Entry 4W9K (X-ray diffraction, 2.10 A resolution); this record covers chains B and C of the 3 polymer chains in the assembly.

Chain B:
Name: Transcription elongation factor B polypeptide 1
Organism: Homo sapiens
UniProt: Q15369 (ELOC_HUMAN); residues 17-112 here = UniProt positions 17-112
Chain sequence (97 residues; each row starts with the number of its first residue):
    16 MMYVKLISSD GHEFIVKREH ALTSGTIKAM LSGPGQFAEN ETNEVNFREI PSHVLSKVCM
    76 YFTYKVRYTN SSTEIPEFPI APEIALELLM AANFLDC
Not modelled in the structure: 16, 48-57
Sequence notes: initiating methionine (16)

Chain C:
Name: Von Hippel-Lindau disease tumor suppressor
Organism: Homo sapiens
UniProt: P40337 (VHL_HUMAN); numbering as in UniProt (aligned over 54-213)
Chain sequence (162 residues; row label = number of the first residue in the row):
    52 GSMEAGRPRP VLRSVNSREP SQVIFCNRSP RVVLPVWLNF DGEPQPYPTL PPGTGRRIHS
   112 YRGHLWLFRD AGTHDGLLVN QTELFVPSLN VDGQPIFANI TLPVYTLKER CLQVVRSLVK
   172 PENYRRLDIV RSLYEDLEDH PNVQKDLERL TQERIAHQRM GD
Not modelled in the structure: 52-61, 203-213
Sequence notes: expression tag (52-53)
Modified residues: Cys-77 (S-(dimethylarsenic)cysteine; CAS)
Small-molecule neighbours: 3JO (N-acetyl-L-phenylalanyl-3-methyl-L-valyl-(4R)-4-hydroxy-N-[4-(4-methyl-1,3-thiazol-5-yl)benzyl]-L-prolinamide): Asn-67, Arg-69, Phe-76, Pro-86, Trp-88, Phe-91, Tyr-98, Pro-99, Leu-101, Arg-107, Ile-109, His-110, Ser-111, Tyr-112, His-115, Trp-117
UniProt features mapped onto this chain:
  - region: Thr-157 to Val-166 (Interaction with Elongin BC complex)
  - natural variant: Leu-63 (L63P: In PCC), Arg-64 (R64P: In PCC), Ser-65 (S65A: In PCC; S65L: In VHLD; S65W: In VHLD), Val-66 to Gln-73 (deletion: In VHLD), Ser-68 (S68W: In PCC and VHLD), Glu-70 (E70K: In VHLD), Val-74 (V74G: In VHLD), Ile-75 (deletion: In VHLD), Phe-76 (F76I: In VHLD; F76L: In VHLD; F76S: In VHLD; deletion: In VHLD), Asn-78 (N78H: In VHLD; N78S: In VHLD; N78T: In VHLD), Arg-79 (R79P: In VHLD), Ser-80 (S80I: In VHLD; S80N: In PCC and VHLD; S80R: In VHLD), 64 further natural variant entries in UniProt
  - mutagenesis: Tyr-98 (Y98N: No interaction with HIF1A. No HIF1A degradation)

Interface between chain B and chain C:
Residue-residue contacts (33):
  Tyr-76(B) with Tyr-156(C), hydrogen bond (side chain-backbone); Thr-157(C); Leu-158(C), hydrogen bond (side chain-backbone)
  Tyr-83(B) with Val-155(C)
  Glu-89(B) with Arg-79(C)
  Ile-90(B) with Leu-153(C); Val-155(C), hydrophobic
  Pro-91(B) with Leu-153(C)
  Glu-92(B) with Pro-81(C); Arg-82(C), salt bridge; Leu-153(C); Arg-161(C), salt bridge
  Phe-93(B) with Leu-158(C), hydrophobic; Arg-161(C), hydrogen bond (backbone-side chain)
  Ile-95(B) with Arg-161(C); Cys-162(C), hydrophobic; Val-165(C)
  Pro-97(B) with Leu-169(C), hydrophobic
  Ala-100(B) with Val-165(C), hydrophobic
  Leu-101(B) with Leu-178(C), hydrophobic; Ile-180(C), hydrophobic
  Leu-103(B) with Leu-158(C), hydrophobic; Cys-162(C), hydrophobic
  Leu-104(B) with Lys-159(C); Cys-162(C), hydrophobic; Leu-163(C), hydrophobic
  Ala-107(B) with Leu-158(C), hydrophobic; Lys-159(C)
  Asn-108(B) with Lys-159(C), hydrogen bond; Leu-184(C)
  Cys-112(B) with Thr-157(C); Leu-158(C), hydrogen bond (backbone-backbone); Lys-159(C), hydrogen bond (backbone-backbone)
Other interface residues (no listed pair), chain B (23 interface residues in all): Val-73, Tyr-79, Lys-80, Thr-84, Ser-86, Ser-87, Met-105
Other interface residues (no listed pair), chain C (22 interface residues in all): Gln-132, Pro-154, Val-166, Asp-179, Asp-187

Overview:
23 residues of chain B face 22 of chain C across their interface, with 6 hydrogen bonds and 2 salt bridges.
Among the polar pairs are Glu-92(B)/Arg-82(C), Glu-92(B)/Arg-161(C) and Tyr-76(B)/Tyr-156(C). Ligands of chain
C: compound 3JO. From UniProt: one mutagenesis site on chain C.
Chain B is Transcription elongation factor B polypeptide 1 and chain C is Von Hippel-Lindau disease tumor
suppressor, both from Homo sapiens; the structure, pVHL:EloB:EloC in complex with
(2S,4R)-1-((S)-2-((S)-2-acetamido-3-phenylpropanamido)-3,3-dimethylbutanoyl)-4-hydroxy-N-(4-(4-methylthiazol-5-yl)benzyl)pyrrolidine-2-carboxamide
(ligand 14), was determined by X-ray diffraction, deposited together with 4W9C, 4W9D, 4W9E, 4W9F, 4W9G, 4W9H
and 3 further entries.
